Entry 9E01 (electron microscopy, 2.40 A resolution); this record covers chains B and A of the 9 polymer chains in the assembly.

== Chain B ==
Protein: Sec-independent protein translocase protein TatB
Source organism: Escherichia coli
UniProtKB: C3SK17 (C3SK17_ECOLX); residue numbers follow UniProt; this construct covers 1-171
Chain sequence (171 residues; each row starts with the number of its first residue):
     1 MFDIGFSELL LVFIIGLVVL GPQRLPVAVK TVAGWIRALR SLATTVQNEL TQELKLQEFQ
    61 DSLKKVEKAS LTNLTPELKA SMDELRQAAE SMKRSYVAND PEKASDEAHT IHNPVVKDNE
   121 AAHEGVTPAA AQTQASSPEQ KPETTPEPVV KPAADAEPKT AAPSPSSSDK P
Not modelled in the structure: 65-171

== Chain A ==
Protein: Sec-independent protein translocase protein TatC
Source organism: Escherichia coli
UniProtKB: C3SK12 (C3SK12_ECOLX); residues 1-258 here = UniProt positions 1-258
Chain sequence (266 residues; each row starts with the number of its first residue):
     1 MSVEDTQPLI THLIELRKRL LNCIIAVIVI FLCLVYFAND IYHLVSAPLI KQLPQGSTMI
    61 ATDVASPFFT PIKLTFMVSL ILSAPVILYQ VWAFIAPALY KHERRLVVPL LVSSSLLFYI
   121 GMAFAYFVVF PLAFGFLANT APEGVQVSTD IASYLSFVMA LFMAFGVSFE VPVAIVLLCW
   181 MGITSPEDLR KKRPYVLVGA FVVGMLLTPP DVFSQTLLAI PMYCLFEIGV FFSRFYVGKG
   241 RNREEENDAE AESEKTEERS HHHHHH
Not modelled in the structure: 1-4, 237-266
Sequence notes: expression tag (259-266)

== Chain B / chain A interface ==
Contacting residue pairs (32):
  Phe2(B) with Leu206(A)
  Asp3(B) with Met205(A); Thr208(A); Pro210(A)
  Ile4(B) with Met205(A), hydrophobic; Leu206(A), hydrophobic
  Gly5(B) with Pro210(A)
  Ser7(B) with Val212(A)
  Glu8(B) with Met205(A); Thr208(A); Pro209(A); Pro210(A); Asp211(A); Gln215(A)
  Leu9(B) with Met205(A)
  Leu11(B) with Gln215(A)
  Val12(B) with Phe201(A), hydrophobic; Val202(A), hydrophobic; Gln215(A)
  Ile15(B) with Phe201(A), hydrophobic
  Gly16(B) with Val198(A)
  Val19(B) with Pro194(A), hydrophobic; Leu197(A), hydrophobic
  Leu20(B) with Pro194(A), hydrophobic; Tyr195(A), hydrophobic; Val198(A), hydrophobic
  Arg24(B) with Pro194(A); Tyr195(A)
  Leu50(B) with Leu9(A), hydrophobic
  Glu53(B) with Leu9(A)
  Gln57(B) with Leu9(A); Ile10(A)
Also at the interface, not in a pair above, chain B (19 interface residues in all): Ala28, Leu54
Also at the interface, not in a pair above, chain A (18 interface residues in all): Gln7, Leu207

== In short ==
19 residues of chain B face 18 of chain A across their interface.
Chain B is Sec-independent protein translocase protein TatB and chain A is Sec-independent protein translocase
protein TatC, both from Escherichia coli; the structure, Cryo-EM structure of a TatBC-MdoD complex from
Escherichia coli, was determined by electron microscopy.
